PDB entry 8Q1S | X-ray diffraction, 3.23 A resolution | chains A and B of the 4 polymer chains in the assembly

== Chain A (and B) ==
Protein: 14-3-3 protein epsilon
Organism: Homo sapiens
Notes: chain B of this document is another copy of the same molecule, construct and numbering; everything in this record applies to it too
UniProtKB: P62258 (1433E_HUMAN); residue numbers follow UniProt; this construct covers 1-255
Chain sequence (255 residues; each row starts with the number of its first residue):
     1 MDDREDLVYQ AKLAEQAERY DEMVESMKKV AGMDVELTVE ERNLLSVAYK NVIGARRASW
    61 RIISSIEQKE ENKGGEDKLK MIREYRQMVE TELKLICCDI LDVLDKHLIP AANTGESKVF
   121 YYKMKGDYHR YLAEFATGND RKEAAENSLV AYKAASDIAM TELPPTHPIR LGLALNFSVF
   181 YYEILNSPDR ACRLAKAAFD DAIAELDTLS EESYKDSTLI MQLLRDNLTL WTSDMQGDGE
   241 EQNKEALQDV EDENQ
Not modelled in the structure: 1, 235-255 (chain B: 1, 236-255)
UniProt features mapped onto this chain:
  - site: Arg-57 (Interaction with phosphoserine on interacting protein), Arg-130 (Interaction with phosphoserine on interacting protein), Gln-236, Gly-237 (Microbial infection: Cleavage)
  - modified residue: Met-1 (N-acetylmethionine), Lys-50 (N6-acetyllysine), Ser-65 (Phosphoserine), Lys-69 (N6-acetyllysine), Lys-118 (N6-acetyllysine), Lys-123 (N6-acetyllysine), Tyr-131 (Phosphotyrosine), Thr-137 (Phosphothreonine), Ser-210 (Phosphoserine), Thr-232 (Phosphothreonine)
  - cross-link: Lys-50 (Glycyl lysine isopeptide (Lys-Gly) (interchain with G-Cter in SUMO2))
  - mutagenesis: Gln-236 (Q236A: Complete loss of cleavage by poliovirus protease 3C)

== How chain A and chain B interact ==
Contacting residue pairs - 32 pairs, chain A then chain B:
  Asp-6(A) / Met-81(B)
  Tyr-9(A) / Lys-78(B)
  Tyr-9(A) / Met-81(B)  hydrophobic
  Tyr-9(A) / Ile-82(B)
  Gln-10(A) / Met-81(B)
  Leu-13(A) / Ile-82(B)  hydrophobic
  Ala-14(A) / Tyr-85(B)
  Gln-16(A) / Ile-62(B)
  Gln-16(A) / Ile-66(B)
  Ala-17(A) / Ser-59(B)  hydrogen bond (backbone-side chain)
  Arg-19(A) / Ser-59(B)
  Arg-19(A) / Tyr-85(B)
  Arg-19(A) / Glu-92(B)  salt bridge
  Glu-22(A) / Tyr-85(B)  hydrogen bond
  Glu-22(A) / Met-88(B)
  Ser-59(A) / Ala-17(B)  hydrogen bond (side chain-backbone)
  Ile-62(A) / Gln-16(B)
  Ile-66(A) / Gln-16(B)
  Glu-70(A) / Tyr-9(B)
  Lys-78(A) / Tyr-9(B)
  Met-81(A) / Asp-6(B)
  Met-81(A) / Tyr-9(B)  hydrophobic
  Met-81(A) / Gln-10(B)
  Ile-82(A) / Tyr-9(B)
  Ile-82(A) / Leu-13(B)  hydrophobic
  Tyr-85(A) / Ala-14(B)
  Tyr-85(A) / Arg-19(B)  hydrogen bond
  Tyr-85(A) / Glu-22(B)  hydrogen bond
  Met-88(A) / Arg-19(B)  hydrogen bond
  Met-88(A) / Glu-22(B)
  Val-89(A) / Arg-19(B)
  Glu-92(A) / Arg-19(B)  salt bridge
Interface residues without a listed pair, chain A (24 interface residues in all): Glu-18, Arg-56, Ile-63, Asp-77
Interface residues without a listed pair, chain B (23 interface residues in all): Asp-2, Arg-56, Ile-63, Glu-70, Val-89

== Summary ==
24 residues of chain A face 23 of chain B across their interface, with 6 hydrogen bonds and 2 salt bridges.
Among the polar pairs are Arg-19(A)/Glu-92(B), Ala-17(A)/Ser-59(B) and Glu-22(A)/Tyr-85(B). Curated annotation
(UniProt) lists one mutagenesis site on chain A.
Chain A and chain B are both 14-3-3 protein epsilon (Homo sapiens); the structure, Pathogenic mutations of
human phosphorylation sites affect protein-protein interactions, was determined by X-ray diffraction.
